8C4H - chains 2 and c of the 30 polymer chains in the assembly; structure by electron microscopy, 3.48 A resolution.

# Chain 2
Molecule: 84-nt RNA strand
From: Escherichia coli BL21(DE3)
Sequence (84 nucleotides; numbered -84 to -1; the number before each row is that of its first residue; numbers below 1 keep their minus sign (U-84 is residue -84)):
   -84 UUUUUUUUUU UUUUUUUUUU UUUUUUUUUU UUUUUUUUUU UUUUUUUUUU UUUUUUUUUU
   -24 UUUUUUUUUU UUUUUUUUUU UUUU

# Chain c
Molecule: Nucleocapsid
From: Hendra henipavirus
Reference sequence: A0A1L7B858 (A0A1L7B858_9MONO); residue numbers follow UniProt; this construct covers 1-532
Sequence (532 residues; numbered 1 to 532; the number before each row is that of its first residue):
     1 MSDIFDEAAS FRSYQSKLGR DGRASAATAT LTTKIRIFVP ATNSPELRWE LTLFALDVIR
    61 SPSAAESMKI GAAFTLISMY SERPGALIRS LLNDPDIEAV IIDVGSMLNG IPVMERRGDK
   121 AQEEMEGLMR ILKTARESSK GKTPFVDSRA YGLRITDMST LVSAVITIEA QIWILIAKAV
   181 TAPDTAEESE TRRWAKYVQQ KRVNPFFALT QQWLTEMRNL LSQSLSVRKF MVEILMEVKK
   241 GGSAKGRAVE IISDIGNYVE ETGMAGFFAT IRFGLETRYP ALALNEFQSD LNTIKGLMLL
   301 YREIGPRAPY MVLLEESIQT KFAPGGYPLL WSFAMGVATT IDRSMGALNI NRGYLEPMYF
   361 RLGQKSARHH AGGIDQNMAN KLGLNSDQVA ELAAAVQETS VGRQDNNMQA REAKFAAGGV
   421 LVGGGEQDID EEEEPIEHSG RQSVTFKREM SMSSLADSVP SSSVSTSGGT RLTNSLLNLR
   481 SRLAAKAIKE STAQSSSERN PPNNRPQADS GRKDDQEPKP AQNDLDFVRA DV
Not modelled in the structure: 395-532
Reported in the primary citation:
  - binding site for the 84-nt RNA strand: Met345 (proposed by the authors, not directly observed)
  - self-association interface (contacts with another copy of this molecule); pairs are residue here / residue on that copy: Gln376-Met1, Ala27
  - binding site for the 84-nt RNA strand: Lys178, Thr181 to Gln200, Tyr258, Gln319, Ser344 to Tyr354

# Interface between chain 2 and chain c
Pairs across the interface (37; chain 2 residue first):
  U-20(2) - Gly325(c)  base contact
  U-18(2) - Gln319(c)  hydrogen bond to the sugar
  U-18(2) - Ala323(c)  phosphate contact
  U-17(2) - Thr181(c)  hydrogen bond to the sugar
  U-17(2) - Gly263(c)  sugar contact
  U-17(2) - Gln319(c)  sugar contact
  U-17(2) - Ala323(c)  phosphate contact
  U-17(2) - Pro324(c)  phosphate contact
  U-17(2) - Arg352(c)  salt bridge to the phosphate
  U-16(2) - Ala182(c)  sugar contact
  U-16(2) - Thr185(c)  phosphate contact
  U-16(2) - Ala265(c)  phosphate contact
  U-16(2) - Ala347(c)  sugar contact
  U-16(2) - Leu348(c)  phosphate contact
  U-16(2) - Asn349(c)  hydrogen bond to the sugar
  U-16(2) - Arg352(c)  salt bridge to the phosphate
  U-15(2) - Lys178(c)  salt bridge to the phosphate
  U-15(2) - Thr185(c)  hydrogen bond to the phosphate
  U-15(2) - Ala265(c)  base contact
  U-15(2) - Asp342(c)  base contact
  U-15(2) - Ser344(c)  hydrogen bond to the sugar
  U-15(2) - Met345(c)  base contact
  U-15(2) - Ala347(c)  sugar contact
  U-15(2) - Leu348(c)  hydrogen bond to the sugar
  U-14(2) - Lys178(c)  salt bridge to the phosphate
  U-14(2) - Glu188(c)  phosphate contact
  U-14(2) - Arg192(c)  salt bridge to the phosphate
  U-14(2) - Ser344(c)  hydrogen bond to the sugar
  U-13(2) - Arg192(c)  salt bridge to the phosphate
  U-13(2) - Arg193(c)  salt bridge to the phosphate
  U-13(2) - Tyr258(c)  base contact
  U-12(2) - Arg193(c)  salt bridge to the phosphate
  U-12(2) - Lys196(c)  base contact
  U-12(2) - Gln199(c)  base contact
  U-12(2) - Gln200(c)  base contact
  U-12(2) - Tyr258(c)  hydrogen bond to the phosphate
  U-11(2) - Gln199(c)  hydrogen bond to the base
Also at the interface, not in a pair above, chain 2 (10 interface residues in all): U-19
Also at the interface, not in a pair above, chain c (29 interface residues in all): Ser189, Gly266, Thr320, Asn351, Tyr354

# Summary
10 residues of chain 2 and 29 residues of chain c are in contact, with 9 hydrogen bonds and 8 salt bridges.
Among the polar pairs are U-11(2)-Gln199(c), U-18(2)-Gln319(c) and U-17(2)-Thr181(c). The paper reports a
binding site for the 84-nt RNA strand at Met345(c), Lys178(c) and Thr181(c) among others; a self-association
interface involving Ala27(c) and Gln376(c).
Chain 2 is an 84-nt RNA strand (Escherichia coli BL21(DE3)) and chain c is Nucleocapsid (Hendra henipavirus);
the structure, CryoEM structure of the Hendra henipavirus nucleocapsid sauronoid assembly multimer, was
determined by electron microscopy, deposited together with 8CBW.
